Entry 6GIY (electron microscopy, 4.30 A resolution (low resolution: residue-level contacts below are approximate; hydrogen-bond / salt-bridge calls are withheld)); this record covers chains C and F of the 9 polymer chains in the assembly.

Chain C:
Name: TssG
Source organism: Escherichia coli
Reference sequence: B7LFT6 (B7LFT6_ECO55); residues 1-366 here = UniProt positions 1-366
Chain sequence (366 residues; numbered 1 to 366; the number before each row is that of its first residue):
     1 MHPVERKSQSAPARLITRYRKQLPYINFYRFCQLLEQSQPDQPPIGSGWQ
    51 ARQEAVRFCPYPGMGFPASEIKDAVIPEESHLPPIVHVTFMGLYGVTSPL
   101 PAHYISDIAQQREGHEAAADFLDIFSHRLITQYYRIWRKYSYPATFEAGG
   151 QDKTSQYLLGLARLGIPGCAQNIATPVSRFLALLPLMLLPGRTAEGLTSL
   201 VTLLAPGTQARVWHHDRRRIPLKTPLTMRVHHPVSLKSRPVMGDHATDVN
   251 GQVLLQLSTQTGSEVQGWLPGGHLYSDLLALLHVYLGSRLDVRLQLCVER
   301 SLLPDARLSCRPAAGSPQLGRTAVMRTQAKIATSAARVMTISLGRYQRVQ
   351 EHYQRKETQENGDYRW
Disordered / not traced: 1-7, 358-366
Reported in the primary citation:
  - mutagenesis - P240A, L255A: unchanged expression

Chain F:
Name: TssK
Source organism: Escherichia coli
Reference sequence: B7LG64 (B7LG64_ECO55); residue numbers follow UniProt; this construct covers 1-444
Chain sequence (444 residues; row label = number of the first residue in the row):
     1 MKIYRPLWEDGAFLMPQQFQQQAAWDVHLADSVARMGLAHPWGVVAAEFD
    51 DSLLPLSRLNATRLIVRFPDGTLIDTERADNLPPVCDLSTVSDRSLVDIV
   101 LALPLLNANGGNLDNGSESERPRRWKSERVNVQELAGHEQSEVAVLRHNL
   151 TLRMAHQENAAWLTCPVTRLVRDAQGQWCRDPRFIPPLLTLSASPSLMTE
   201 LLELLHHLQARRQRLMSMRRENNARLADFAVADVSLFWLLNALNSAEPVL
   251 KELLDMPYRHPELLYRELARLAGSLLTFSLEHNVDAVPAYHHETPENVFP
   301 PLLSLLNRLLEASLPSRVVFIELKQKGVMWEGALHDARLREGADFWLSVR
   351 SSMPGHELQTKFPQLCKAGSPDDVSEVVNVALSGVIIRPVTHVPAAIPLR
   401 LENQYFALDLSTDAARAMLDAGRCTFYTPASLGDVKLELFAVLR
Disordered / not traced: 312-444
Differences from the reference sequence: conflict Ser194 (Gly in B7LG64), Leu202 (Ala in B7LG64)

Interface between chain C and chain F:
Residue-residue contacts - 12 pairs, chain C then chain F:
  Leu226(C) - Phe13(F)
  Met228(C) - Ala12(F)
  Met228(C) - Phe13(F)
  Met228(C) - Leu14(F)
  Arg229(C) - Asp10(F)
  Arg229(C) - Gly11(F)
  Arg229(C) - Ala12(F)
  Arg229(C) - Phe13(F)
  Val230(C) - Asp10(F)
  Val230(C) - Ala12(F)
  His231(C) - Asp10(F)
  His232(C) - Asp10(F)
Other interface residues (no listed pair), chain C (7 interface residues in all): Pro233
Other interface residues (no listed pair), chain F (6 interface residues in all): Glu9

In short:
7 residues of chain C face 6 of chain F across their interface. From the paper: P240A and L255A of chain C
leave expression unchanged.
Chain C is TssG and chain F is TssK, both from Escherichia coli; the structure, The baseplate complex from the
type VI secretion system, was determined by electron microscopy, deposited together with 6GJ1 and 6GJ3.
